PDB entry 4IDN | X-ray diffraction, 2.25 A resolution | chains A and B

Chain A (and B):
Name: Atlastin-1
Organism: Homo sapiens
Notes: EC 3.6.5.-; fragment: cytoplasmic domain; chain B of this document is another copy of the same molecule, construct and numbering; everything in this record applies to it too
UniProtKB: Q8WXF7 (ATLA1_HUMAN); residue numbers follow UniProt; this construct covers 1-446
Chain sequence (457 residues; each row starts with the number of its first residue):
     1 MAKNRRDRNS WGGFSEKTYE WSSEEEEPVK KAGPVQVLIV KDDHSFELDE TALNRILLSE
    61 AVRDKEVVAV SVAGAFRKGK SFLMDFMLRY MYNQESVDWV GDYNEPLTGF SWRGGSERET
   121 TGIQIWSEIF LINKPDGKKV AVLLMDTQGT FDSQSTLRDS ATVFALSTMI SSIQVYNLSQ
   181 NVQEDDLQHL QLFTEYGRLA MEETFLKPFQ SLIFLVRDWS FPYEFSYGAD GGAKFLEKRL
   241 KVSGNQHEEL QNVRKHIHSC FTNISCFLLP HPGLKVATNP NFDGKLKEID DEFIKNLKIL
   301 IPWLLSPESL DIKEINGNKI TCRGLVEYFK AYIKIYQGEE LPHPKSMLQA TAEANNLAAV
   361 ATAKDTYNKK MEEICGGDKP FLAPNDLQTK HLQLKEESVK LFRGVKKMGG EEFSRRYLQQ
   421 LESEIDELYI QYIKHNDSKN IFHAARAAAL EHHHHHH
Not modelled in the structure: 1-29, 447-457 (chain B: 1-30, 454-457)
Sequence notes: expression tag (447-457)
Bound ions: Mg2+: Ser81, Thr120 (together with GMP-PNP)
Ligand contacts: GMP-PNP (GNP; phosphoaminophosphonic acid-guanylate ester): Ala75, Phe76, Arg77, Lys78, Gly79, Lys80, Ser81, Phe82, Trp112, Arg113, Gly114, Arg118, Glu119, Thr120, Gly149, Arg217, Asp218, His271, Pro272, Val276, Ala277, Phe282, Phe293
Reported in the primary citation:
  - binding site for GMP-PNP: Arg77
  - mutagenesis - R77A (0.1 uM Pi/min/uM): abolished catalytic activity on GTP
  - mutagenesis - R77A: unchanged binding to fluorescently labelled nucleotides
  - mutagenesis - K295C/C375A: unchanged catalytic activity on GTP
  - mutagenesis - M347E: abolished catalytic activity on G domain
  - mutagenesis - M347E: decreased binding to nucleotide
  - mutagenesis - M347E: decreased catalytic activity on GTP

Chain A / chain B interface:
Contacting residue pairs (142; chain A residue first):
  His44(A) - His247(B)
  Ala75(A) - Gln183(B)
  Phe76(A) - Gln183(B)
  Lys78(A) - Gln180(B)
  Lys78(A) - Gln183(B)
  Gly114(A) - Tyr223(B)
  Gly115(A) - Phe221(B)
  Gly115(A) - Tyr223(B)  hydrogen bond (backbone-side chain)
  Gly115(A) - Glu224(B)
  Ser116(A) - Asn181(B)
  Ser116(A) - Trp219(B)
  Ser116(A) - Phe221(B)
  Ser116(A) - Glu224(B)  hydrogen bond
  Glu117(A) - Arg239(B)  salt bridge
  Phe151(A) - Gln183(B)
  Phe151(A) - Glu184(B)  hydrogen bond (backbone-backbone)
  Phe151(A) - Asp185(B)
  Asp152(A) - Glu184(B)
  Ser153(A) - Glu184(B)  hydrogen bond
  Ser153(A) - Arg239(B)
  Ser153(A) - Leu250(B)
  Ser153(A) - Arg254(B)  hydrogen bond
  Gln154(A) - Leu250(B)
  Ser155(A) - Leu250(B)
  Thr156(A) - His247(B)
  Thr156(A) - Glu249(B)  hydrogen bond
  Leu157(A) - Glu249(B)  hydrogen bond (backbone-side chain)
  Leu157(A) - Met347(B)  hydrophobic
  Ser179(A) - Gln180(B)  hydrogen bond
  Gln180(A) - Lys78(B)  hydrogen bond
  Gln180(A) - Ser179(B)
  Gln180(A) - Gln180(B)
  Gln180(A) - Asp218(B)
  Asn181(A) - Phe76(B)
  Asn181(A) - Ser116(B)  hydrogen bond (side chain-backbone)
  Gln183(A) - Phe76(B)
  Gln183(A) - Lys78(B)
  Gln183(A) - Phe151(B)
  Glu184(A) - Phe151(B)  hydrogen bond (backbone-backbone)
  Glu184(A) - Asp152(B)
  Glu184(A) - Ser153(B)  hydrogen bond
  Asp185(A) - Phe151(B)
  Asp185(A) - His189(B)  salt bridge
  Gln188(A) - Ser346(B)
  Gln191(A) - Leu348(B)
  Leu192(A) - Met347(B)  hydrophobic
  Glu195(A) - Leu348(B)
  Glu195(A) - Met408(B)
  Glu195(A) - Gly409(B)
  Glu195(A) - Gly410(B)
  Tyr196(A) - Met408(B)
  Leu199(A) - Lys406(B)
  Leu199(A) - Lys407(B)
  Leu199(A) - Met408(B)  hydrophobic
  Trp219(A) - Ser116(B)
  Ser220(A) - Ala277(B)
  Ser220(A) - Thr278(B)  hydrogen bond (backbone-side chain)
  Phe221(A) - Gly115(B)
  Phe221(A) - Ser116(B)
  Tyr223(A) - Gly114(B)
  Tyr223(A) - Gly115(B)  hydrogen bond (side chain-backbone)
  Tyr223(A) - Thr278(B)
  Tyr223(A) - Pro280(B)
  Glu224(A) - Gly115(B)
  Glu224(A) - Ser116(B)  hydrogen bond (side chain-backbone)
  Tyr227(A) - Thr278(B)
  Phe235(A) - Ser116(B)
  Arg239(A) - Ser116(B)  hydrogen bond (side chain-backbone)
  Arg239(A) - Glu117(B)  salt bridge
  Arg239(A) - Ser153(B)
  His247(A) - His44(B)
  His247(A) - Thr156(B)
  Glu249(A) - Thr156(B)
  Glu249(A) - Leu157(B)  hydrogen bond (side chain-backbone)
  Leu250(A) - Ser153(B)
  Leu250(A) - Ser155(B)
  Arg254(A) - Ser153(B)  hydrogen bond
  Leu274(A) - His271(B)
  Leu274(A) - Gly273(B)
  Leu274(A) - Asp290(B)
  Ala277(A) - Ser220(B)
  Thr278(A) - Ser220(B)
  Thr278(A) - Tyr223(B)
  Pro280(A) - Tyr223(B)
  Asp290(A) - Leu274(B)
  Glu340(A) - Lys406(B)  salt bridge
  Leu341(A) - Lys406(B)
  Pro342(A) - Asn355(B)
  Pro342(A) - Lys406(B)
  Lys345(A) - Met347(B)
  Ser346(A) - Gln188(B)
  Ser346(A) - Met347(B)
  Met347(A) - Leu157(B)  hydrophobic
  Met347(A) - Leu192(B)  hydrophobic
  Met347(A) - Lys345(B)
  Met347(A) - Met347(B)
  Leu348(A) - Gln191(B)
  Leu348(A) - Glu195(B)
  Gln349(A) - Asn252(B)
  Ala350(A) - Ala350(B)  hydrophobic
  Ala350(A) - Thr351(B)
  Thr351(A) - Ala350(B)
  Ala354(A) - Ala350(B)
  Ala354(A) - Leu357(B)
  Asn355(A) - Pro342(B)
  Leu357(A) - Ala354(B)
  Leu357(A) - Leu357(B)  hydrophobic
  Ala358(A) - Leu357(B)
  Asp365(A) - Lys364(B)  salt bridge
  Lys369(A) - Glu427(B)  salt bridge
  Glu372(A) - Gln431(B)  hydrogen bond
  Glu372(A) - His435(B)
  Cys375(A) - His435(B)  hydrogen bond (backbone-side chain)
  Gly376(A) - His435(B)
  Gly377(A) - Lys434(B)
  Gly377(A) - His435(B)  hydrogen bond (backbone-side chain)
  Gly377(A) - Ser438(B)
  Asp378(A) - Lys434(B)  salt bridge
  Val405(A) - Glu340(B)
  Lys406(A) - Leu199(B)
  Lys406(A) - Glu339(B)  salt bridge
  Lys406(A) - Leu341(B)
  Lys406(A) - Pro342(B)
  Lys407(A) - Leu199(B)
  Met408(A) - Leu192(B)  hydrophobic
  Met408(A) - Glu195(B)
  Met408(A) - Leu199(B)  hydrophobic
  Met408(A) - Pro342(B)
  Gly409(A) - Glu195(B)
  Gly410(A) - Glu195(B)
  Glu427(A) - Lys369(B)  salt bridge
  Gln431(A) - Asn368(B)  hydrogen bond
  Gln431(A) - Glu372(B)
  Lys434(A) - Gly377(B)
  His435(A) - Glu372(B)  salt bridge
  His435(A) - Cys375(B)
  His435(A) - Gly376(B)
  His435(A) - Gly377(B)  hydrogen bond (side chain-backbone)
  His435(A) - His435(B)
  Ser438(A) - Gly377(B)
  Phe442(A) - Lys379(B)
  Phe442(A) - Lys439(B)
Also at the interface, not in a pair above, chain A (88 interface residues in all): Arg77, His189, Pro222, Phe225, Lys238, His271, Gly273, His343, Glu353, Leu428, His443
Also at the interface, not in a pair above, chain B (91 interface residues in all): Ala75, Arg77, Gln154, Tyr196, Phe225, Tyr227, Phe235, His343, Glu353, Ala358, Asp378, Pro380, Phe381, Glu424, Tyr432

In short:
88 residues of chain A and 91 residues of chain B are in contact; the contacts include 23 hydrogen bonds and
10 salt bridges. Polar contacts include Glu117(A)-Arg239(B), Asp185(A)-His189(B) and Glu340(A)-Lys406(B). The
paper reports a binding site for GMP-PNP at Arg77(A); R77A of chain A abolishes catalytic activity on GTP; 3
substitutions were tested in all.
Chain A and chain B are both Atlastin-1 (Homo sapiens); the structure, Human atlastin-1 1-446, C-his6, GppNHp,
was determined by X-ray diffraction, deposited together with 4IDO, 4IDP and 4IDQ.
